PDB entry 6SUF | electron microscopy, 3.40 A resolution | chains B and F of the 6 polymer chains in the assembly

[Chain B]
Protein: TcdA1
Organism: Photorhabdus luminescens
UniProtKB: Q9RN43 (Q9RN43_PHOLU); numbering as in UniProt (aligned over 1-2516)
Chain sequence (2516 residues; row label = number of the first residue in the row):
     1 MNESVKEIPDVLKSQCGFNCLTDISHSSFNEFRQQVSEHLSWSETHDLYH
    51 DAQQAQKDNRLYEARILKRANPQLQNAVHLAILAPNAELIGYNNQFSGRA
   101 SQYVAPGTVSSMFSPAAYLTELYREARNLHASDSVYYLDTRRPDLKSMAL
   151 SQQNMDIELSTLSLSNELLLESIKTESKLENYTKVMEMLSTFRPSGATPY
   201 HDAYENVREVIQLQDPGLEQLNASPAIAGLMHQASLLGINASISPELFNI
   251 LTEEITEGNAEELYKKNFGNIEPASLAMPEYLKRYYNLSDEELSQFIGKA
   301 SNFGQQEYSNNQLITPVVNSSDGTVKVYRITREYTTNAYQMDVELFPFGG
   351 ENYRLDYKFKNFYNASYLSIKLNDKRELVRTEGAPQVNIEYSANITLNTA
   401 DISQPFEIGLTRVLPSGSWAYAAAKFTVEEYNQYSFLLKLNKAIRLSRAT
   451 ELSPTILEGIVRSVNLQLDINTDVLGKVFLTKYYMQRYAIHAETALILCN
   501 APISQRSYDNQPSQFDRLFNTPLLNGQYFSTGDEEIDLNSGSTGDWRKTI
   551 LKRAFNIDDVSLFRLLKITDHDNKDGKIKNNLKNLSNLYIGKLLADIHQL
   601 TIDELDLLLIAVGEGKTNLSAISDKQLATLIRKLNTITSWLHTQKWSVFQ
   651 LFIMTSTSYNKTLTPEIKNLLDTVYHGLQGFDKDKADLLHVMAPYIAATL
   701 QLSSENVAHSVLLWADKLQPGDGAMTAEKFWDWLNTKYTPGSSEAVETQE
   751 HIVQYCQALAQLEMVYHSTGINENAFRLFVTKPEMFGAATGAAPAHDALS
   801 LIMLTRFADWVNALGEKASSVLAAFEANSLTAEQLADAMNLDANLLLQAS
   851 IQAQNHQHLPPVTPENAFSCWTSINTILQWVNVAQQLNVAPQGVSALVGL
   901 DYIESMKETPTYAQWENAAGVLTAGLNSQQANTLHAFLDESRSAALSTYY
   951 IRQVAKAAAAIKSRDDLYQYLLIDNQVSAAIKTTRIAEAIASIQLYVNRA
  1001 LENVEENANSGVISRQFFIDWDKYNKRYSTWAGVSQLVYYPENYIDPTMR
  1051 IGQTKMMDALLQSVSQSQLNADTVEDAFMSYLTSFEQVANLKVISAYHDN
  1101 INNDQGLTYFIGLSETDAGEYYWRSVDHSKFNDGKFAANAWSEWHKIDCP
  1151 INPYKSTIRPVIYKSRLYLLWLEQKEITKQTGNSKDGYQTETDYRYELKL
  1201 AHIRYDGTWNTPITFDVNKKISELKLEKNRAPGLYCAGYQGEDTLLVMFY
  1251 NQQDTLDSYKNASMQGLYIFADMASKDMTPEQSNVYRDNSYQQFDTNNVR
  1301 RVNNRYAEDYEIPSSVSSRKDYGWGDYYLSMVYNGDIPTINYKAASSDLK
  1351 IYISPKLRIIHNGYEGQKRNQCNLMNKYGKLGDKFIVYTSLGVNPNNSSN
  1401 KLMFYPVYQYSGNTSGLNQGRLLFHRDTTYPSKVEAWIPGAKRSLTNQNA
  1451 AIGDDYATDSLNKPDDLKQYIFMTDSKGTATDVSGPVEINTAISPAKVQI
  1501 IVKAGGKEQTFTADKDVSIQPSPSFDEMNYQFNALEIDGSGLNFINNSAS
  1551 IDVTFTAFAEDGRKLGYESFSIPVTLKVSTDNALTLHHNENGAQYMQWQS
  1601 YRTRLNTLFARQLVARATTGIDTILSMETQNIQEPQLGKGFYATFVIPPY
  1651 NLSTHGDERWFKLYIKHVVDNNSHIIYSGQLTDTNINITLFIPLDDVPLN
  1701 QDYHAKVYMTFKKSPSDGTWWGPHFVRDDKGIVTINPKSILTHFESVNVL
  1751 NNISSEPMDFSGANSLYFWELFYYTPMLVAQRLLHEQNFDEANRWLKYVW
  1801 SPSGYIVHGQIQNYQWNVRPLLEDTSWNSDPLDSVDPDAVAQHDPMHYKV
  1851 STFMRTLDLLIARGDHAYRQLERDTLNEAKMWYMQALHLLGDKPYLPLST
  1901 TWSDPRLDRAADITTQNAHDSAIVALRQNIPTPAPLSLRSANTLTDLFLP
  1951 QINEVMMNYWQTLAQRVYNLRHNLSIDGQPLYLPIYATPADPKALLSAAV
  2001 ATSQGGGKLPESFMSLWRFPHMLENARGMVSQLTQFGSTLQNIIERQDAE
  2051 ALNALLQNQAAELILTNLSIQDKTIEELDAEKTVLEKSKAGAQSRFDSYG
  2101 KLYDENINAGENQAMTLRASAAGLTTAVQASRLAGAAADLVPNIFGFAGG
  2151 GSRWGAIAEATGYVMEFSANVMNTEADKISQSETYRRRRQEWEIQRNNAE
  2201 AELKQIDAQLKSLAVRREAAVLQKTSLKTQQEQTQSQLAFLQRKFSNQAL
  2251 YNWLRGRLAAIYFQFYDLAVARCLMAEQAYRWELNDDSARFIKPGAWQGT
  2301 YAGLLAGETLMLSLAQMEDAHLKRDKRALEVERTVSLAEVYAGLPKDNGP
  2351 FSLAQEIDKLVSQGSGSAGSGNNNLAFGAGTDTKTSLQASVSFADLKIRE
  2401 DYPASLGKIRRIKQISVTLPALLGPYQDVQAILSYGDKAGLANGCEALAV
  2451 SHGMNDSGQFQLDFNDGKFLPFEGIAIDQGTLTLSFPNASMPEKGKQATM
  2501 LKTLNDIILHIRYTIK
Disordered / not traced: 1-88, 1382-1491, 1917-1942
Construct notes: conflict Glu904 (Gln in Q9RN43)

[Chain F]
Protein: TcdB2, TccC3
Organism: Photorhabdus luminescens
UniProtKB: chimeric construct of Q8GF99, Q8GF97: residues 1-1474 from Q8GF99 (Q8GF99_PHOLU) positions 1-1474 (same numbers); residues 1480-2439 from Q8GF97 positions 1-960 (UniProt number = residue number - 1479)
Chain sequence (2439 residues; row label = number of the first residue in the row):
     1 MQNSQDFSITELSLPKGGGAITGMGEALTPTGPDGMAALSLPLPISAGRG
    51 YAPAFTLNYNSGAGNSPFGLGWDCNVMTIRRRTHFGVPHYDETDTFLGPE
   101 GEVLVVADQPRDESTLQGINLGATFTVTGYRSRLESHFSRLEYWQPKTTG
   151 KTDFWLIYSPDGQVHLLGKSPQARISNPSQTTQTAQWLLEASVSSRGEQI
   201 YYQYRAEDDTGCEADEITHHLQATAQRYLHIVYYGNRTASETLPGLDGSA
   251 PSQADWLFYLVFDYGERSNNLKTPPAFSTTGSWLCRQDRFSRYEYGFEIR
   301 TRRLCRQVLMYHHLQALDSKITEHNGPTLVSRLILNYDESAIASTLVFVR
   351 RVGHEQDGNVVTLPPLELAYQDFSPRHHAHWQPMDVLANFNAIQRWQLVD
   401 LKGEGLPGLLYQDKGAWWYRSAQRLGEIGSDAVTWEKMQPLSVIPSLQSN
   451 ASLVDINGDGQLDWVITGPGLRGYHSQRPDGSWTRFTPLNALPVEYTHPR
   501 AQLADLMGAGLSDLVLIGPKSVRLYANTRDGFAKGKDVVQSGEITLPVPG
   551 ADPRKLVAFSDVLGSGQAHLVEVSATKVTCWPNLGRGRFGQPITLPGFSQ
   601 PATEFNPAQVYLADLDGSGPTDLIYVHTNRLDIFLNKSGNGFAEPVTLRF
   651 PEGLRFDHTCQLQMADVQGLGVASLILSVPHMSPHHWRCDLTNMKPWLLN
   701 EMNNNMGVHHTLRYRSSSQFWLDEKAAALTTGQTPVCYLPFPIHTLWQTE
   751 TEDEISGNKLVTTLRYARGAWDGREREFRGFGYVEQTDSHQLAQGNAPER
   801 TPPALTKNWYATGLPVIDNALSTEYWRDDQAFAGFSPRFTTWQDNKDVPL
   851 TPEDDNSRYWFNRALKGQLLRSELYGLDDSTNKHVPYTVTEFRSQVRRLQ
   901 HTDSRYPVLWSSVVESRNYHYERIASDPQCSQNITLSSDRFGQPLKQLSV
   951 QYPRRQQPAINLYPDTLPDKLLANSYDDQQRQLRLTYQQSSWHHLTNNTV
  1001 RVLGLPDSTRSDIFTYGAENVPAGGLNLELLSDKNSLIADDKPREYLGQQ
  1051 KTAYTDGQNTTPLQTPTRQALIAFTETTVFNQSTLSAFNGSIPSDKLSTT
  1101 LEQAGYQQTNYLFPRTGEDKVWVAHHGYTDYGTAAQFWRPQKQSNTQLTG
  1151 KITLIWDANYCVVVQTRDAAGLTTSAKYDWRFLTPVQLTDINDNQHLITL
  1201 DALGRPITLRFWGTENGKMTGYSSPEKASFSPPSDVNAAIELKKPLPVAQ
  1251 CQVYAPESWMPVLSQKTFNRLAEQDWQKLYNARIITEDGRICTLAYRRWV
  1301 QSQKAIPQLISLLNNGPRLPPHSLTLTTDRYDHDPEQQIRQQVVFSDGFG
  1351 RLLQAAARHEAGMARQRNEDGSLIINVQHTENRWAVTGRTEYDNKGQPIR
  1401 TYQPYFLNDWRYVSNDSARQEKEAYADTHVYDPIGREIKVITAKGWFRRT
  1451 LFTPWFTVNEDENDTAAEVKKVKMPGSRPMKNIDPKLYQKTPTVSVYDNR
  1501 GLIIRNIDFHRTTANGDPDTRITRHQYDIHGHLNQSIDPRLYEAKQTNNT
  1551 IKPNFLWQYDLTGNPLCTESIDAGRTVTLNDIEGRPLLTVTATGVIQTRQ
  1601 YETSSLPGRLLSVAEQTPEEKTSRITERLIWAGNTEAEKDHNLAGQCVRH
  1651 YDTAGVTRLESLSLTGTVLSQSSQLLIDTQEANWTGDNETVWQNMLADDI
  1701 YTTLSTFDATGALLTQTDAKGNIQRLAYDVAGQLNGSWLTLKGQTEQVII
  1751 KSLTYSAAGQKLREEHGNDVITEYSYEPETQRLIGIKTRRPSDTKVLQDL
  1801 RYEYDPVGNVISIRNDAEATRFWHNQKVMPENTYTYDSLYQLISATGREM
  1851 ANIGQQSHQFPSPALPSDNNTYTNYTRTYTYDRGGNLTKIQHSSPATQNN
  1901 YTTNITVSNRSNRAVLSTLTEDPAQVDALFDAGGHQNTLISGQNLNWNTR
  1951 GELQQVTLVKRDKGANDDREWYRYSGDGRRMLKINEQQASNNAQTQRVTY
  2001 LPNLELRLTQNSTATTEDLQVITVGEAGRAQVRVLHWESGKPEDIDNNQL
  2051 RYSYDNLIGSSQLELDSEGQIISEEEYYPYGGTALWAARNQTEASYKTIR
  2101 YSGKERDATGLYYYGYRYYQPWIGRWLSSDPAGTIDGLNLYRMVRNNPVT
  2151 LLDPDGLMPTIAERIAALKKNKVTDSAPSPANATNVAINIRPPVAPKPSL
  2201 PKASTSSQPTTHPIGAANIKPTTSGSSIVAPLSPVGNKSTSEISLPESAQ
  2251 SSSSSTTSTNLQKKSFTLYRADNRSFEEMQSKFPEGFKAWTPLDTKMARQ
  2301 FASIFIGQKDTSNLPKETVKNISTWGAKPKLKDLSNYIKYTKDKSTVWVS
  2351 TAINTEAGGQSSGAPLHKIDMDLYEFAIDGQKLNPLPEGRTKNMVPSLLL
  2401 DTPQIETSSIIALNHGPVNDAEISFLTTIPLKNVKPHKR
Disordered / not traced: 1472-1481, 2158-2439
Construct notes: conflict Glu543 (Asp in Q8GF99); linker (1475-1479)
What the authors report for this chain:
  - mutagenesis - P680A: unchanged catalytic activity

[How chain B and chain F interact]
Residue-residue contacts (36; chain B residue first):
  Thr2334(B) with Gly470(F)
  Ala2354(B) with Arg485(F)
  Thr2418(B) with Leu447(F); Leu471(F)
  Leu2419(B) with Ser446(F), hydrogen bond (backbone-side chain)
  Pro2420(B) with Leu447(F), hydrophobic; Phe486(F)
  Ala2421(B) with Pro445(F); Ser446(F), hydrogen bond (backbone-backbone)
  Leu2422(B) with Val443(F), hydrophobic; Ile444(F); Pro445(F), hydrophobic; His475(F); Trp483(F), hydrophobic
  Leu2423(B) with Val443(F); Ile444(F), hydrogen bond (backbone-backbone); Ser446(F)
  Gly2424(B) with Ser442(F)
  Pro2425(B) with Gly415(F); Ala416(F); Ser442(F)
  Tyr2426(B) with Asp413(F), hydrogen bond; Lys414(F); Ala416(F); Trp418(F), hydrogen bond
  Gly2453(B) with Leu447(F)
  Met2454(B) with Ser446(F); Leu447(F); Gln448(F); Ser449(F)
  Asn2455(B) with Pro469(F)
  Lys2502(B) with Arg485(F), hydrogen bond (backbone-side chain)
  Asn2505(B) with Arg485(F), hydrogen bond; Phe486(F), hydrogen bond (side chain-backbone)
  Ile2508(B) with Leu471(F), hydrophobic
  His2510(B) with Pro469(F)
Interface residues without a listed pair, chain B (21 interface residues in all): Gly677, Thr2503, Leu2504
Interface residues without a listed pair, chain F (24 interface residues in all): Pro440, Leu441, Thr484, Lys1471

[Summary]
21 residues of chain B and 24 residues of chain F are in contact, with 8 hydrogen bonds. Polar contacts
include Leu2419(B)-Ser446(F), Tyr2426(B)-Asp413(F) and Tyr2426(B)-Trp418(F). The paper reports that P680A of
chain F leaves catalytic activity unchanged.
Chain B is TcdA1 and chain F is TcdB2, TccC3, both from Photorhabdus luminescens; the structure, Structure of
Photorhabdus luminescens Tc holotoxin pore, was determined by electron microscopy, deposited together with
6SUE.
